5L01 - chain A; structure by X-ray diffraction, 1.90 A resolution.

[Chain A]
Name: Tryptophan 5-hydroxylase 1
From: Homo sapiens
Notes: EC 1.14.16.4
UniProt: P17752 (TPH1_HUMAN); numbering as in UniProt (aligned over 1-444)
Sequence (444 residues; each row starts with the number of its first residue):
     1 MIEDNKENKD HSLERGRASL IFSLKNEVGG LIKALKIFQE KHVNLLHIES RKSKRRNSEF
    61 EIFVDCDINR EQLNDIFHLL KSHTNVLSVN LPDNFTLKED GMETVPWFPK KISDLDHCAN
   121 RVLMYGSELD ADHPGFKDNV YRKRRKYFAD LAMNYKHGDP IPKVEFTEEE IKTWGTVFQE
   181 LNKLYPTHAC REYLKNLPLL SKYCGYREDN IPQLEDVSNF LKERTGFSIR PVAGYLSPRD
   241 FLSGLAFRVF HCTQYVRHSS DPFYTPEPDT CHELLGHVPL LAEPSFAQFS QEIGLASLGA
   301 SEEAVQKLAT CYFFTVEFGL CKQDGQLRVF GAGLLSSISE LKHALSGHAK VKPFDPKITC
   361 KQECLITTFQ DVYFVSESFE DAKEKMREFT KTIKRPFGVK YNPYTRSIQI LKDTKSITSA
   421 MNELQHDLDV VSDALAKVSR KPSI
Unresolved in the structure: 1-103, 127-134, 395-444
Ion coordination: Fe ion: His272, His277, Glu317
Residues lining bound ligands: 6Z4 ((3S)-8-[2-azanyl-6-[(1R)-1-(4-chloranyl-2-phenyl-phenyl)-2,2,2-tris(fluoranyl)ethoxy]pyrimidin-4-yl]-2,8-diazaspiro[4.5]decane-3-carboxylic acid): Leu123, Tyr235, Leu236, Ser237, Pro238, Phe241, Arg257, Tyr264, Thr265, Pro266, Glu267, Pro268, His272, Ala309, Tyr312, Phe313, Glu317, Phe318, Gly333, Ser336, Ser337, Cys364, Leu365, Ile366
Swiss-Prot annotation at these positions:
  - binding site (L-tryptophan): Tyr235, Arg257, Thr265, Ser336, Ile366
  - binding site (Fe cation): His272, His277, Glu317
  - modified residue: Ser58 (Phosphoserine)

[Overview]
Ligands of chain A: compound 6Z4. The Fe ion site is built by His272, His277 and Glu317. From UniProt: 5
L-tryptophan-binding residues and 3 Fe cation-binding residues.
Chain A is Tryptophan 5-hydroxylase 1 (Homo sapiens); the structure, Tryptophan 5-hydroxylase in complex with
inhibitor
(3S)-8-[2-azanyl-6-[(1R)-1-(4-chloranyl-2-phenyl-phenyl)-2,2,2-tris(fluoranyl)ethoxy]pyrimidin-4-yl]-2,8-diazaspiro[4.5]decane-3-carboxylic
acid, was determined by X-ray diffraction together with 5TPG from the same study.
